Entry 8XZH (electron microscopy, 2.60 A resolution); this record covers chains B and S of the 6 polymer chains in the assembly.

== Chain B ==
Name: Guanine nucleotide-binding protein G(I)/G(S)/G(T) subunit beta-1
Source organism: Homo sapiens
UniProt: P62873 (GBB1_HUMAN); numbering as in UniProt (aligned over 2-340)
Amino-acid sequence (339 residues; each row starts with the number of its first residue):
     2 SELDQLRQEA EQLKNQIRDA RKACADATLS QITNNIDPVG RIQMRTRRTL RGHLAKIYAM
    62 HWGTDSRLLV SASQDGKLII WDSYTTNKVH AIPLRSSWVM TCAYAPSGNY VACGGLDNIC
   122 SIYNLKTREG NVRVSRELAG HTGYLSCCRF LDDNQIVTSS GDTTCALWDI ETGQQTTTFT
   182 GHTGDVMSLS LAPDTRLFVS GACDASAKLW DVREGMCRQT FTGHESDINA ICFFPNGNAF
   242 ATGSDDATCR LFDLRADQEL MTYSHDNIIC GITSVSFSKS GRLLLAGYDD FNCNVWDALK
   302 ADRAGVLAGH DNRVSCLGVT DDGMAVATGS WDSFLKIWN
Curated features (UniProtKB/Swiss-Prot):
  - modified residue: Ser-2 (N-acetylserine), His-266 (Phosphohistidine)

== Chain S ==
Name: scFv16
Source organism: synthetic construct
Notes: antibody fragment or engineered binder
Amino-acid sequence (256 residues; each row starts with the number of its first residue; note: 3 numbers in that range are skipped by the numbering (no residue carries them; nothing is unmodelled there); a row labelled like 120A-120O holds insertion residues (120A, then the next letters in order)):
     1 DVQLVESGGG LVQPGGSRKL SCSASGFAFS SFGMHWVRQA PEKGLEWVAY ISSGSGTIYY
    61 ADTVKGRFTI SRDDPKNTLF LQMTSLRSED TAMYYCVRSI YYYGSSPFDF WGQGTTLTVS
120A-120O SGGGGSGGGGSGGGG
   124 SDIVMTQATS SVPVTPGESV SISCRSSKSL LHSNGNTYLY WFLQRPGQSP QLLIYRMSNL
   184 ASGVPDRFSG SGSGTAFTLT ISRLEAEDVG VYYCMQHLEY PLTFGAGTKL ELKGSLEVLF
   244 Q
Not modelled in the structure: 1, 120A-120O, 236-244
Disulfide bonds: Cys-22/Cys-96, Cys-147/Cys-217

== How chain B and chain S interact ==
Residue-residue contacts - 12 pairs, chain B then chain S:
  Arg-68(B) / Tyr-103(S)
  Leu-69(B) / Tyr-103(S)  hydrophobic
  Val-90(B) / Tyr-102(S)  hydrophobic
  Arg-129(B) / Val-2(S)
  Arg-129(B) / Arg-98(S)  hydrogen bond (backbone-side chain)
  Arg-129(B) / Asp-109(S)  salt bridge
  Arg-129(B) / Phe-110(S)
  Glu-130(B) / Gly-26(S)
  Glu-130(B) / Phe-27(S)
  Glu-130(B) / Ala-28(S)  hydrogen bond (backbone-backbone)
  Glu-130(B) / Phe-32(S)
  Gly-131(B) / Phe-32(S)
Other interface residues (no listed pair), chain B (10 interface residues in all): Asp-66, Asp-83, His-91, Asn-132
Other interface residues (no listed pair), chain S (11 interface residues in all): Ile-100

== Overview ==
10 residues of chain B and 11 residues of chain S are in contact; the contacts include 2 hydrogen bonds and 1
salt bridge. Among the polar pairs are Arg-129(B)/Asp-109(S), Arg-129(B)/Arg-98(S) and Glu-130(B)/Ala-28(S).
Chain B is Guanine nucleotide-binding protein G(I)/G(S)/G(T) subunit beta-1 (Homo sapiens) and chain S is
scFv16 (synthetic construct); the structure, Cryo-EM structure of the MM07-bound human APLNR-Gi complex, was
determined by electron microscopy together with 8XZG, 8XZF, 8XZI and 8XZJ from the same study.
